8YB4 - chains A and C of the 3 polymer chains in the assembly; structure by electron microscopy, 3.10 A resolution.

== Chain A ==
Name: phytochrome B
From: Arabidopsis thaliana
Reference sequence: P14713 (PHYB_ARATH); numbering as in UniProt (aligned over 1-1172)
Amino-acid sequence (1177 residues; numbered -4 to 1172; the number before each row is that of its first residue; numbers below 1 keep their minus sign (Gly-4 is residue -4)):
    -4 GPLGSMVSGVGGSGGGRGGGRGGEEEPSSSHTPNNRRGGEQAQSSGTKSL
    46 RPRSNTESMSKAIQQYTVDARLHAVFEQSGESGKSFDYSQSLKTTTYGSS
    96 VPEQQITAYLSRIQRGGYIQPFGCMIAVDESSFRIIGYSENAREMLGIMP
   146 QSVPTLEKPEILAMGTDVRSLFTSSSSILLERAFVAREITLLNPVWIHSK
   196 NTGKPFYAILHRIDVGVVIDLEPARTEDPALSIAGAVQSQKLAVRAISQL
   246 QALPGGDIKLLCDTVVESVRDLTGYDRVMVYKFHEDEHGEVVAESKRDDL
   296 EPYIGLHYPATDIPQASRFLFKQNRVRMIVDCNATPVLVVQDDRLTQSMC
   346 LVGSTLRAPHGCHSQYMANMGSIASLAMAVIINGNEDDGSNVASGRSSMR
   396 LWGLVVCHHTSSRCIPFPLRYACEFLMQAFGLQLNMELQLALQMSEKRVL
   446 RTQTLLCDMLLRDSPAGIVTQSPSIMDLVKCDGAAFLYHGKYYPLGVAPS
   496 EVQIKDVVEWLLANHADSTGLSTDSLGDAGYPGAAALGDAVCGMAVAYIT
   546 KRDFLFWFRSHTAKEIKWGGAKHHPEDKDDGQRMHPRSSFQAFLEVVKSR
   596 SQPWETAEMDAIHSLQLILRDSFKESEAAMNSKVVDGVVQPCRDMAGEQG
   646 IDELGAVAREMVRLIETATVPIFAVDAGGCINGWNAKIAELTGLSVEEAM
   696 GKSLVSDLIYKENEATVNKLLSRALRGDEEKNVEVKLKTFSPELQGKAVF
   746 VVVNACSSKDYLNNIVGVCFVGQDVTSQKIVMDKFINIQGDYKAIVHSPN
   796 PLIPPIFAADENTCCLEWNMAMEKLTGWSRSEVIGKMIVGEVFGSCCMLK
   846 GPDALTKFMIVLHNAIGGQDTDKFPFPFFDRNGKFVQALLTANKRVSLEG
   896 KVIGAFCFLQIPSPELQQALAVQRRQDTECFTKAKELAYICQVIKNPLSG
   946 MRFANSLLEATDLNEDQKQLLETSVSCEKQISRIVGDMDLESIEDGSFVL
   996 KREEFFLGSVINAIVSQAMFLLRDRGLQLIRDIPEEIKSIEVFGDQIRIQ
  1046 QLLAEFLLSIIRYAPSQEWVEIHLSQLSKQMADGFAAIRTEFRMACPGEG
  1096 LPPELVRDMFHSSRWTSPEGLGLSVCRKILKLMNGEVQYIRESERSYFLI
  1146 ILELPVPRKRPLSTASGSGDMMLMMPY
Disordered / not traced: -4 to 110, 145-155, 381-391, 566-577, 622-1172
Glycans and other covalent adducts: compound O6E linked to Cys357
Differences from the reference sequence: expression tag (-4 to 0)
Small-molecule neighbours: O6E (3-[5-[[(3R,4R)-3-ethyl-4-methyl-5-oxidanylidene-3,4-dihydropyrrol-2-yl]methyl]-2-[[5-[(4-ethyl-3-methyl-5-oxidanylidene-pyrrol-2-yl)methyl]-3-(3-hydroxy-3-oxopropyl)-4-methyl-1H-pyrrol-2-yl]methyl]-4-methyl-1H-pyrrol-3-yl]propanoic acid): Tyr276, Val286, Leu301, Tyr303, Thr306, Asp307, Ile308, Pro309, Ser312, Phe316, Arg322, Arg352, Pro354, His355, His358, Tyr361, Met365, Ser370, Leu399, Val401, His403, Met579, Pro581, Ser584
Swiss-Prot annotation at these positions:
  - binding site (phytochromobilin): Cys357
  - natural variant: Gly9 to Arg12 (deletion: In strain: cv. Kas-1), Glu19 (E19K: In strain: cv. Kas-1), Ile143 (I143L: In strain: cv. Kas-1), Val980 (V980I: In strain: cv. Kas-1), Leu1072 (L1072V: In strain: cv. Kas-1)
  - mutagenesis: Tyr276 (Y276H: In YHB; constitutively active and stronger interaction with PTAC12/HMR/PAP5 in the dark ...)
From the paper describing this entry:
  - conformationally variable residues (order/disorder transition, side-chain flip): Ala219 to Ala229, Tyr276, Leu301, Tyr303, Tyr361
  - binding site for O6E: Tyr276, Leu301, Tyr303, Tyr361
  - contacts within the chain: Asp307-Ser584 (hydrogen bond), Tyr361-Ser584 (hydrogen bond)
  - mutagenesis - L226Y, F420E: decreased binding to phytochrome-interacting factor 6 (chain C)
  - self-association interface (contacts with another copy of this molecule): Phe420

== Chain C ==
Name: phytochrome-interacting factor 6
From: Arabidopsis thaliana
Reference sequence: Q8L5W7 (PIF6_ARATH); residues 1-100 here = UniProt positions 1-100
Amino-acid sequence (105 residues; row label = number of the first residue in the row; numbers below 1 keep their minus sign (Gly-4 is residue -4)):
    -4 GPLGSMMFLPTDYCCRLSDQEYMELVFENGQILAKGQRSNVSLHNQRTKS
    46 IMDLYEAEYNEDFMKSIIHGGGGAITNLGDTQVVPQSHVAAAHETNMLES
    96 NKHVD
Disordered / not traced: -4 to 9, 36-38, 61-100
Differences from the reference sequence: expression tag (-4 to 0)

== How chain A and chain C interact ==
Contacting residue pairs - 25 pairs, chain A then chain C:
  Arg220(A) - Glu56(C)
  Thr221(A) - Tyr50(C)
  Thr221(A) - Glu56(C)
  Glu222(A) - Glu56(C)  hydrogen bond (backbone-side chain)
  Asp223(A) - Glu56(C)
  Asp223(A) - Met59(C)
  Leu226(A) - Tyr54(C)
  Ala229(A) - Tyr54(C)
  Gly230(A) - Tyr54(C)
  Gln233(A) - Tyr54(C)
  Ala241(A) - Leu12(C)
  Gln244(A) - Cys10(C)  hydrogen bond
  Gln244(A) - Arg11(C)
  Glu262(A) - Cys10(C)
  Asp266(A) - Cys10(C)
  Asp266(A) - Arg11(C)  salt bridge
  Asp266(A) - Leu12(C)
  Asp266(A) - Arg42(C)  salt bridge
  Asp266(A) - Ile46(C)  hydrogen bond (backbone-backbone)
  Leu267(A) - Leu12(C)  hydrophobic
  Thr268(A) - Met47(C)
  Arg408(A) - Met47(C)
  Pro411(A) - Met47(C)
  Pro411(A) - Tyr50(C)  hydrophobic
  Leu414(A) - Met47(C)  hydrophobic
Interface residues without a listed pair, chain A (23 interface residues in all): Lys236, Leu237, Arg240, Gly269, Ile410, Pro413
Interface residues without a listed pair, chain C (15 interface residues in all): Ser13, Asp14, Gln15, Ser45, Glu51
From the paper, about this interface:
  - interface residues, chain A: Leu226(A)
  - hot spots on chain A (mutagenesis) - Q109A/R110A, F314A: abolished binding to phytochrome-interacting factor 6 (chain C)
  - interface residues, chain C: Cys10(C), His39(C)

== Overview ==
23 residues of chain A and 15 residues of chain C are in contact; the contacts include 3 hydrogen bonds and 2
salt bridges. Among the polar pairs are Asp266(A)-Arg11(C), Asp266(A)-Arg42(C) and Glu222(A)-Glu56(C). The
paper reports a binding site for O6E at Tyr276(A), Leu301(A) and Tyr303(A) among others; L226Y and F420E of
chain A reduce binding to phytochrome-interacting factor 6 (chain C); 4 substitutions were tested in all.
Chain A is phytochrome B and chain C is phytochrome-interacting factor 6, both from Arabidopsis thaliana; the
structure, Pfr conformer of Arabidopsis thaliana phytochrome B in complex with phytochrome-interacting factor
6, was determined by electron microscopy (same publication as 9IUZ).
